Entry 7AE6 (X-ray diffraction, 1.65 A resolution); this record covers chains A and B.

# Chain A (and B)
Name: HEPN toxin
Organism: Aphanizomenon flos-aquae 2012/KM1/D3
Notes: chain B of this document is another copy of the same molecule, construct and numbering; everything in this record applies to it too
UniProt: A0A0B0QJR1 (A0A0B0QJR1_APHFL); residues 5-147 here correspond to UniProt positions 2-144 (UniProt number = residue number - 3)
Amino-acid sequence (157 residues; numbered 1 to 157; the number before each row is that of its first residue):
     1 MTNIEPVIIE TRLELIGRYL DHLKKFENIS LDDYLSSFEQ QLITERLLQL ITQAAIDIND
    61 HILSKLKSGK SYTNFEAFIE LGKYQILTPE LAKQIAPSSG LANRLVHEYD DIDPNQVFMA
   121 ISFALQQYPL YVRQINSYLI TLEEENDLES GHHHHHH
Disordered / not traced: 1-2, 150-157 (chain B: 1-3, 69, 148-157)
Glycans and other covalent adducts: adenosine monophosphate (AMP) linked to Tyr-109
Differences from the reference sequence: initiating methionine (1); expression tag (2-4, 148-157); engineered mutation Ala-102 (Arg99 in A0A0B0QJR1)

# Interface between chain A and chain B
Residue-residue contacts - 38 pairs, chain A then chain B:
  Tyr-19(A) / Phe-38(B)  hydrophobic
  His-22(A) / Phe-38(B)
  His-22(A) / Glu-39(B)  salt bridge
  Lys-25(A) / Glu-39(B)  salt bridge
  Phe-38(A) / Tyr-19(B)  hydrophobic
  Phe-38(A) / His-22(B)
  Phe-38(A) / Leu-47(B)  hydrophobic
  Glu-39(A) / Lys-25(B)  salt bridge
  Leu-42(A) / Ile-43(B)  hydrophobic
  Leu-42(A) / Arg-46(B)
  Leu-42(A) / Leu-47(B)  hydrophobic
  Leu-42(A) / Leu-50(B)  hydrophobic
  Ile-43(A) / Glu-39(B)
  Ile-43(A) / Ile-43(B)  hydrophobic
  Glu-45(A) / Arg-46(B)  salt bridge
  Arg-46(A) / Leu-42(B)
  Arg-46(A) / Glu-45(B)  salt bridge
  Arg-46(A) / Arg-46(B)
  Arg-46(A) / Gln-49(B)  hydrogen bond
  Arg-46(A) / Leu-105(B)  hydrogen bond (side chain-backbone)
  Arg-46(A) / Ile-112(B)
  Leu-47(A) / Leu-42(B)  hydrophobic
  Gln-49(A) / Arg-46(B)
  Gln-49(A) / Gln-49(B)
  Gln-49(A) / Leu-105(B)
  Gln-49(A) / Val-106(B)
  Leu-50(A) / Leu-42(B)  hydrophobic
  Leu-50(A) / His-107(B)
  Gln-53(A) / Val-106(B)  hydrogen bond (side chain-backbone)
  Gln-53(A) / His-107(B)  hydrogen bond
  Leu-105(A) / Arg-46(B)  hydrogen bond (backbone-side chain)
  Leu-105(A) / Gln-49(B)  hydrogen bond (backbone-side chain)
  Val-106(A) / Gln-49(B)
  Val-106(A) / Gln-53(B)  hydrogen bond (backbone-side chain)
  Val-106(A) / Val-106(B)  hydrophobic
  His-107(A) / Gln-53(B)
  His-107(A) / Asp-57(B)  salt bridge
  Ile-112(A) / Arg-46(B)
Also at the interface, not in a pair above, chain A (18 interface residues in all): Phe-26
Also at the interface, not in a pair above, chain B (19 interface residues in all): Phe-26

# Overview
18 residues of chain A face 19 of chain B across their interface; the contacts include 7 hydrogen bonds and 6
salt bridges. Polar contacts include His-22(A)/Glu-39(B), Lys-25(A)/Glu-39(B) and Glu-45(A)/Arg-46(B).
Chain A and chain B are both HEPN toxin (Aphanizomenon flos-aquae 2012/KM1/D3); the structure, Crystal
structure of di-AMPylated HEPN(R102A) toxin, was determined by X-ray diffraction (same publication as 7AE2,
7AE9 and 7AER).
